Entry 8K52 (electron microscopy, 2.94 A resolution); this record covers chains A and B.

[Chain A (and B)]
Protein: chitin synthase
Organism: Phytophthora sojae strain P6497
Notes: EC 2.4.1.16; chain B of this document is another copy of the same molecule, construct and numbering; everything in this record applies to it too
UniProtKB: G4Z2L3 (G4Z2L3_PHYSP); residues 1-913 here = UniProt positions 1-913
Sequence (925 residues; each row starts with the number of its first residue):
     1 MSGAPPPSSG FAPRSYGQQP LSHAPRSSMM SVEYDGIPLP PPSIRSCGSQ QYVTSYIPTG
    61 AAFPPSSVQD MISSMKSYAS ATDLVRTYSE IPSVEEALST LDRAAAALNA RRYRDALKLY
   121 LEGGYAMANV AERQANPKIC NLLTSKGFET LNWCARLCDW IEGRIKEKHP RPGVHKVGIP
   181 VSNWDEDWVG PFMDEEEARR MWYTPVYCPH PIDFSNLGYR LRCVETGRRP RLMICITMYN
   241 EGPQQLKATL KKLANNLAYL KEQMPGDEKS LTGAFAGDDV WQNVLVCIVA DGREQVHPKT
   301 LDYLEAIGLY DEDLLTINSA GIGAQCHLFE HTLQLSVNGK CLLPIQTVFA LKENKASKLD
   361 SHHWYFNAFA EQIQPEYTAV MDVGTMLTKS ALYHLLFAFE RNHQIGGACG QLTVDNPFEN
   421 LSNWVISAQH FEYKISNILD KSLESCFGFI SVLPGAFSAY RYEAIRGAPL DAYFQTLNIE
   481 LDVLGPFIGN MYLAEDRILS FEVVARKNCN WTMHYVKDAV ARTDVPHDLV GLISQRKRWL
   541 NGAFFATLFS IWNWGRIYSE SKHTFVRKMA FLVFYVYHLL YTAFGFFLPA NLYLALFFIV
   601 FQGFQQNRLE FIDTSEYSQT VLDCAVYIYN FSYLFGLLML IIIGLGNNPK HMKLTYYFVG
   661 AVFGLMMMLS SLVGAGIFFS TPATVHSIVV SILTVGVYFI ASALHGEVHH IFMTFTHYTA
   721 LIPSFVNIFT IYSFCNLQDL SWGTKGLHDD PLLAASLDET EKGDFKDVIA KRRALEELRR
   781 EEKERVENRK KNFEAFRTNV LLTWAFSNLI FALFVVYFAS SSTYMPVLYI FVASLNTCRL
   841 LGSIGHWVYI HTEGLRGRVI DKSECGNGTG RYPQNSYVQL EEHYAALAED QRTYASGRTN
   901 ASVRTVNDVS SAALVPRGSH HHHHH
Not modelled in the structure: 1-22, 40-48, 52-76, 88-90, 737-761, 860-925 (chain B: 1-22, 38, 40-48, 52-58, 61-76, 86-90, 737-762, 860-925)
Construct notes: expression tag (914-925)
Residues lining bound ligands: UDP (uridine-5'-diphosphate): Thr237, Met238, Tyr239, Glu241, Asp291, Lys355, Ala356, Ser357, Lys358, Ser361, Asp382, Val383, Gln535, Arg538, Trp539
Curated features (UniProtKB/Swiss-Prot):
  - motif: Ser741 to Gly743 (Conserved SWG motif)
  - active site: Asp496
  - binding site (UDP-N-acetyl-alpha-D-glucosamine): Thr237, Glu241, Asp291
  - glycosylation (N-linked (GlcNAc...) asparagine): Asn420, Asn510, Asn867, Asn900
  - mutagenesis: Asp291 (D291A: Abolishes the catalytic activity), Leu359 (L359A: Leads to 70% loss of activity), Asp382 (D382A: Abolishes the catalytic activity), Glu432 (E432A: Greatly impairs the catalytic activity), Tyr433 (Y433A: Greatly impairs the catalytic activity), Val452 (V452A: Greatly impairs the catalytic activity), Pro454 (P454A: Greatly impairs the catalytic activity), Glu495 (E495A: Leads to 95% loss of activity), Asp496 (D496A: Abolishes the catalytic activity; D496N: Strongly reduces the catalytic activity), Arg536 (R536A: Greatly impairs the catalytic activity), Trp539 (W539A: Greatly impairs the catalytic activity), Trp742 (W742A: Abolishes the catalytic activity)
From the paper describing this entry:
  - binding site for UDP: Thr237, Tyr239, Glu241, Asp291, Lys355, Lys358, Ser361, Asp382, Val383, Gln535
  - mutagenesis - L540A, Y698A: decreased catalytic activity

[Chain A / chain B interface]
Contacting residue pairs - 111 pairs, chain A then chain B:
  Arg26(A) - Arg231(B)
  Arg26(A) - Gln374(B)
  Met29(A) - Glu371(B)
  Met29(A) - Gln372(B)
  Met29(A) - Gln374(B)
  Met30(A) - Arg229(B)
  Glu33(A) - Arg220(B)  salt bridge
  Ser49(A) - Asn152(B)
  Gln51(A) - Val174(B)
  Ser77(A) - Ala155(B)
  Tyr78(A) - Leu151(B)  hydrophobic
  Tyr78(A) - Asn152(B)
  Thr82(A) - Tyr125(B)
  Leu84(A) - Leu117(B)  hydrophobic
  Leu84(A) - Cys158(B)  hydrophobic
  Leu84(A) - Glu162(B)
  Val85(A) - Lys118(B)
  Val85(A) - Leu121(B)  hydrophobic
  Ser93(A) - Gly763(B)  hydrogen bond (side chain-backbone)
  Val94(A) - Gly763(B)
  Val94(A) - Asp764(B)
  Val94(A) - Phe765(B)
  Val94(A) - Val768(B)  hydrophobic
  Glu95(A) - Val768(B)
  Arg103(A) - Arg103(B)
  Lys118(A) - Val85(B)
  Leu121(A) - Val85(B)  hydrophobic
  Ile139(A) - Phe765(B)  hydrophobic
  Asn141(A) - Thr59(B)
  Leu151(A) - Tyr78(B)
  Asn152(A) - Ser49(B)
  Asn152(A) - Tyr78(B)
  Trp153(A) - Ser49(B)
  Arg156(A) - Ser49(B)
  Cys158(A) - Leu84(B)  hydrophobic
  Glu162(A) - Ser80(B)  hydrogen bond
  Val174(A) - Gln51(B)
  Pro180(A) - Thr59(B)
  Arg220(A) - Glu33(B)  salt bridge
  Arg220(A) - Ile37(B)
  Val224(A) - Glu33(B)
  Arg229(A) - Met30(B)
  Glu294(A) - Arg779(B)  salt bridge
  Glu294(A) - Arg780(B)  hydrogen bond (backbone-side chain)
  Glu312(A) - Ile769(B)
  Asp313(A) - Phe765(B)
  Ile317(A) - Phe765(B)  hydrophobic
  Glu371(A) - Met29(B)
  Gln372(A) - Met29(B)
  Gln372(A) - Glu33(B)
  Gln374(A) - Met29(B)
  Tyr627(A) - Tyr817(B)
  Phe631(A) - Leu813(B)  hydrophobic
  Phe631(A) - Tyr817(B)  hydrophobic
  Phe635(A) - Phe806(B)
  Phe635(A) - Ile810(B)  hydrophobic
  Phe635(A) - Leu813(B)  hydrophobic
  Leu638(A) - Phe806(B)  hydrophobic
  Leu638(A) - Leu809(B)  hydrophobic
  Ile641(A) - Ile641(B)  hydrophobic
  Ile641(A) - Ile642(B)  hydrophobic
  Ile642(A) - Thr798(B)
  Ile642(A) - Leu801(B)  hydrophobic
  Ile642(A) - Leu802(B)  hydrophobic
  Leu645(A) - Ile642(B)  hydrophobic
  Leu645(A) - Leu645(B)  hydrophobic
  Gly646(A) - Leu645(B)
  Gly646(A) - Arg797(B)
  Asn647(A) - Glu794(B)
  Asn647(A) - Ala795(B)
  Asn647(A) - Arg797(B)
  Asn647(A) - Thr798(B)  hydrogen bond
  Lys650(A) - Glu787(B)  salt bridge
  Lys650(A) - Lys791(B)
  His651(A) - Lys791(B)
  His651(A) - Ala795(B)
  Met652(A) - Thr798(B)
  Met652(A) - Asn799(B)
  Lys762(A) - Ile91(B)  hydrogen bond (side chain-backbone)
  Lys762(A) - Ser93(B)
  Lys762(A) - Glu96(B)  salt bridge
  Gly763(A) - Ser93(B)  hydrogen bond (backbone-side chain)
  Gly763(A) - Val94(B)
  Asp764(A) - Val94(B)
  Phe765(A) - Val94(B)
  Phe765(A) - Ile139(B)  hydrophobic
  Phe765(A) - Asp313(B)
  Phe765(A) - Thr316(B)
  Phe765(A) - Ile317(B)  hydrophobic
  Lys766(A) - Gln134(B)
  Val768(A) - Glu95(B)
  Glu776(A) - Glu294(B)
  Arg779(A) - Glu294(B)  salt bridge
  Arg780(A) - Glu294(B)  hydrogen bond (side chain-backbone)
  Arg780(A) - Val296(B)  hydrogen bond (side chain-backbone)
  Glu787(A) - Lys650(B)  salt bridge
  Lys791(A) - Lys650(B)
  Lys791(A) - His651(B)
  Glu794(A) - Asn647(B)  hydrogen bond (backbone-side chain)
  Ala795(A) - Asn647(B)
  Arg797(A) - Gly646(B)
  Arg797(A) - Asn647(B)
  Thr798(A) - Asn647(B)  hydrogen bond
  Leu802(A) - Ile642(B)  hydrophobic
  Phe806(A) - Phe635(B)
  Phe806(A) - Leu638(B)  hydrophobic
  Leu809(A) - Leu638(B)  hydrophobic
  Ile810(A) - Phe635(B)  hydrophobic
  Leu813(A) - Phe635(B)  hydrophobic
  Tyr817(A) - Tyr627(B)
  Tyr817(A) - Phe631(B)  hydrophobic
Interface residues without a listed pair, chain A (90 interface residues in all): Ile37, Gln50, Ala81, Leu98, Tyr125, Gln134, Pro137, Lys138, Ala155, Gly173, Arg231, Gln295, Pro298, Thr316, Met639, Ile643, Ile769, Arg772, Arg773, Leu801
Interface residues without a listed pair, chain B (92 interface residues in all): Arg26, Gln50, Gly60, Ser77, Ala81, Thr82, Pro92, Leu98, Trp153, Arg156, Gly173, Ser215, Asn216, Val224, Gln295, Glu312, Ile373, Met639, Ile643, Arg772

[Overview]
The interface between chain A and chain B involves 90 residues on one side and 92 on the other, with 10
hydrogen bonds and 7 salt bridges. Among the polar pairs are Glu33(A)-Arg220(B), Glu294(A)-Arg779(B) and
Lys650(A)-Glu787(B). From the paper: a binding site for UDP at Thr237(A), Tyr239(A) and Glu241(A) among
others; L540A and Y698A of chain A reduce catalytic activity.
Both chains are chitin synthase (Phytophthora sojae strain P6497). Entry 8K52 (Cryo-EM structure of chitin
synthase) was determined by electron microscopy, deposited together with 8Z0O.
